Entry 9C3A (electron microscopy, 3.10 A resolution); this record covers chains C and H of the 19 polymer chains in the assembly.

[Chain C (and H)]
Name: Major capsid protein
Organism: Shigella phage Sf14
Notes: chain H of this document is another copy of the same molecule, construct and numbering; everything in this record applies to it too
UniProtKB: A0A2K9VK95 (A0A2K9VK95_9CAUD); numbering as in UniProt (aligned over 1-367)
Sequence (367 residues; numbered 1 to 367; the number before each row is that of its first residue):
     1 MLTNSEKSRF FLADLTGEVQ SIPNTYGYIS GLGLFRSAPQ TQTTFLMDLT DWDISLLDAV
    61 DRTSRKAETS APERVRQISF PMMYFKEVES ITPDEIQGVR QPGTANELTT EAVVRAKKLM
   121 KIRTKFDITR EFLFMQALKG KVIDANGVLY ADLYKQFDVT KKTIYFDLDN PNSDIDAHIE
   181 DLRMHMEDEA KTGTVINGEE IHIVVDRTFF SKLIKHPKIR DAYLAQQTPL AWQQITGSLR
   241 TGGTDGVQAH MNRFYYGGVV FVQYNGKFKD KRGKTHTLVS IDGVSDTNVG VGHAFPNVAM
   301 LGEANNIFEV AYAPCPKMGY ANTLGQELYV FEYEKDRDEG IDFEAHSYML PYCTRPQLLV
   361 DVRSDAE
Not modelled in the structure: 1

[Chain C / chain H interface]
Pairs across the interface (33):
  Leu2(C) - Asn106(H)
  Leu2(C) - Leu108(H)  hydrophobic
  Thr3(C) - Asn4(H)  hydrogen bond
  Thr3(C) - Arg9(H)
  Asn4(C) - Asn4(H)
  Asn4(C) - Arg9(H)  hydrogen bond (backbone-side chain)
  Ser5(C) - Arg9(H)  hydrogen bond (backbone-side chain)
  Arg9(C) - Thr3(H)
  Arg9(C) - Asn4(H)  hydrogen bond (side chain-backbone)
  Arg9(C) - Ser5(H)  hydrogen bond (side chain-backbone)
  Arg9(C) - Glu6(H)
  Arg9(C) - Arg100(H)  hydrogen bond (backbone-side chain)
  Phe10(C) - Val99(H)
  Phe10(C) - Arg100(H)  hydrogen bond (backbone-backbone)
  Phe11(C) - Gly98(H)
  Phe11(C) - Val99(H)  hydrophobic
  Leu12(C) - Gly98(H)
  Leu12(C) - Arg100(H)
  Leu12(C) - Asn106(H)
  Leu12(C) - Leu108(H)  hydrophobic
  Gly98(C) - Phe11(H)
  Gly98(C) - Leu12(H)  hydrogen bond (backbone-backbone)
  Val99(C) - Phe10(H)
  Val99(C) - Phe11(H)  hydrophobic
  Arg100(C) - Arg9(H)  hydrogen bond (side chain-backbone)
  Arg100(C) - Phe10(H)  hydrogen bond (backbone-backbone)
  Arg100(C) - Leu12(H)
  Ala105(C) - Leu12(H)
  Asn106(C) - Leu2(H)  hydrogen bond (side chain-backbone)
  Asn106(C) - Leu12(H)
  Asn106(C) - Asn106(H)
  Leu108(C) - Leu2(H)  hydrophobic
  Leu108(C) - Leu12(H)  hydrophobic
Other interface residues (no listed pair), chain C (17 interface residues in all): Glu6, Gln97, Glu107
Other interface residues (no listed pair), chain H (16 interface residues in all): Ala105, Glu107

[Overview]
17 residues of chain C face 16 of chain H across their interface, with 11 hydrogen bonds. Polar pairs include
Thr3(C)-Asn4(H), Asn4(C)-Arg9(H) and Ser5(C)-Arg9(H).
Both chains are Major capsid protein (Shigella phage Sf14). Entry 9C3A (Bacteriophage Sf14 Capsid Empty
Icosahedral reconstruction) was determined by electron microscopy, deposited together with 9C2D, 9C39 and
9C3B.
